5EJD - chains B and A; structure by X-ray diffraction, 2.49 A resolution.

== Chain B ==
Protein: TqaA
Source organism: Penicillium aethiopicum
Notes: fragment: C-terminal domain residues 3598-4074
UniProtKB: F1CWE4 (F1CWE4_9EURO); residues 11-487 here correspond to UniProt positions 3598-4074 (UniProt number = residue number + 3587)
Chain sequence (477 residues; each row starts with the number of its first residue):
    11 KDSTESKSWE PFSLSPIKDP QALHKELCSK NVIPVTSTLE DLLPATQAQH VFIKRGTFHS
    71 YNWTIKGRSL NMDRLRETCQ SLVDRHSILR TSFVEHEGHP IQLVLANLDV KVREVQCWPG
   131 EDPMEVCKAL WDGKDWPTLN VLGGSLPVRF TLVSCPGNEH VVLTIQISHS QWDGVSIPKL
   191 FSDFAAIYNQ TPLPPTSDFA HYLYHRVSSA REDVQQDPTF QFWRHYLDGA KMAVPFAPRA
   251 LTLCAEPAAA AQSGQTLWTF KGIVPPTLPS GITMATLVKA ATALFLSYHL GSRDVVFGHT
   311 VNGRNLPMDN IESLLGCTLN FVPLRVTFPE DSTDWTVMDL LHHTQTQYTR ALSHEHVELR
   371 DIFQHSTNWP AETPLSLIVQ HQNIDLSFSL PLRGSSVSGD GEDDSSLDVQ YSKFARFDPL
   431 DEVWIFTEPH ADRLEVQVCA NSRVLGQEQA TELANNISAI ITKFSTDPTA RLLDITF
Not modelled in the structure: 11-19, 248-264, 404-415, 485-487
Residues lining bound ligands: 4'-phosphopantetheine (PNS): H179, W182, D183, G184, T283, A285, T286, K289, T310, V311, N312, L329, Y358, Q390, H391, Q392, N393, I394

== Chain A ==
Protein: TqaA
Source organism: Penicillium aethiopicum
Notes: fragment: T3 domain residues 3522-3597
UniProtKB: F1CWE4 (F1CWE4_9EURO); residues 2-77 here correspond to UniProt positions 3522-3597 (UniProt number = residue number + 3520)
Chain sequence (77 residues; numbered 1 to 77; the number before each row is that of its first residue):
     1 MKQLSTDAER ELANIWATVL DIPIGTISAS DNFFFRGGHS IDAMKASALG RAAGMSFGVA
    61 DIFDHPVLSE LASVAVA
Not modelled in the structure: 1, 77
Sequence notes: initiating methionine (1)
Covalent attachments: 4'-phosphopantetheine (PNS) linked to S40
Residues lining bound ligands: 4'-phosphopantetheine (PNS): H39, I41, F63

== How chain B and chain A interact ==
Pairs across the interface (19):
  V185(B) with I41(A), hydrophobic
  T283(B) with F63(A)
  R314(B) with M44(A)
  N315(B) with G58(A); V59(A), hydrogen bond (side chain-backbone)
  P317(B) with R51(A), hydrogen bond (backbone-side chain)
  M318(B) with R51(A)
  D319(B) with R51(A), salt bridge
  E322(B) with M44(A); A48(A); L49(A)
  Q355(B) with F63(A)
  Y358(B) with S40(A)
  T359(B) with F63(A)
  L362(B) with V59(A), hydrophobic; A60(A)
  N393(B) with H39(A); I41(A)
  I394(B) with I41(A), hydrophobic
Interface residues without a listed pair, chain B (16 interface residues in all): N312, I321
Interface residues without a listed pair, chain A (14 interface residues in all): F34, K45, S47

== Overview ==
16 residues of chain B and 14 residues of chain A are in contact; the contacts include 2 hydrogen bonds and 1
salt bridge. Polar contacts include D319(B)-R51(A), N315(B)-V59(A) and P317(B)-R51(A). Ligands of chain B:
4'-phosphopantetheine. Covalently linked 4'-phosphopantetheine: at S40(A).
Chain B is TqaA and chain A is TqaA, both from Penicillium aethiopicum; the structure, The crystal structure
of holo T3CT, was determined by X-ray diffraction, deposited together with 5EGF, 5DIJ and 5DLK.
